PDB entry 7YG7 | electron microscopy, 3.70 A resolution | chains H and U of the 12 polymer chains in the assembly

# Chain H
Protein: Nucleoprotein
Source organism: Sprivivirus cyprinus
Chain sequence (414 residues; row label = number of the first residue in the row):
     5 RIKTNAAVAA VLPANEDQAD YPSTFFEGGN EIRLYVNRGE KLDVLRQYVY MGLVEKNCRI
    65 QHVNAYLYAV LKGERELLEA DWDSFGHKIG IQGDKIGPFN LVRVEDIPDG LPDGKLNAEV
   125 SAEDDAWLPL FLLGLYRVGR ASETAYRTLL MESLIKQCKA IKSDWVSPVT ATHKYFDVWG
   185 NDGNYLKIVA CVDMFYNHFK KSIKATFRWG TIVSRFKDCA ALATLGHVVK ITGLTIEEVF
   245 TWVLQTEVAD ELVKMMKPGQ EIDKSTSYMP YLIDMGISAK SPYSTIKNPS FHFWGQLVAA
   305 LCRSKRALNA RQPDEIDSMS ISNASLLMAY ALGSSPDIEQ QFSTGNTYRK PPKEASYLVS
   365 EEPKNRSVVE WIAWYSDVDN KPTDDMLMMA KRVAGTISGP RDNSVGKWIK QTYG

# Chain U
Molecule: 99-nt RNA strand
Source organism: Trichoplusia ni
Sequence (99 nucleotides; each row starts with the number of its first residue):
     1 UUUUUUUUUU UUUUUUUUUU UUUUUUUUUU UUUUUUUUUU UUUUUUUUUU UUUUUUUUUU
    61 UUUUUUUUUU UUUUUUUUUU UUUUUUUUUU UUUUUUUUU

# Chain H / chain U interface
Pairs across the interface (32; chain H residue first):
  Arg141(H) - U44(U)  salt bridge to the phosphate
  Arg141(H) - U45(U)  salt bridge to the phosphate
  Tyr150(H) - U42(U)  sugar contact
  Tyr150(H) - U43(U)  sugar contact
  Tyr150(H) - U44(U)  hydrogen bond to the phosphate
  Lys160(H) - U45(U)  base contact
  Arg212(H) - U45(U)  sugar contact
  Trp213(H) - U45(U)  sugar contact
  Ile216(H) - U44(U)  base contact
  Ile216(H) - U45(U)  sugar contact
  Asp222(H) - U38(U)  phosphate contact
  Asp222(H) - U39(U)  phosphate contact
  Asp222(H) - U40(U)  phosphate contact
  Cys223(H) - U40(U)  phosphate contact
  Ala224(H) - U40(U)  phosphate contact
  Lys284(H) - U38(U)  salt bridge to the phosphate
  Lys284(H) - U39(U)  phosphate contact
  Ser285(H) - U39(U)  phosphate contact
  Ser288(H) - U39(U)  sugar contact
  Ser288(H) - U40(U)  phosphate contact
  Thr289(H) - U40(U)  hydrogen bond to the phosphate
  Ile290(H) - U39(U)  base contact
  Ile290(H) - U40(U)  base contact
  His296(H) - U41(U)  salt bridge to the phosphate
  Arg310(H) - U41(U)  salt bridge to the phosphate
  Asn313(H) - U41(U)  sugar contact
  Ala314(H) - U41(U)  phosphate contact
  Arg315(H) - U40(U)  sugar contact
  Arg315(H) - U41(U)  phosphate contact
  Arg405(H) - U41(U)  sugar contact
  Arg405(H) - U42(U)  base contact
  Arg405(H) - U43(U)  salt bridge to the phosphate
Interface residues without a listed pair, chain H (25 interface residues in all): Leu153, Lys204, Ala209, Thr210, Val217
Interface residues without a listed pair, chain U (9 interface residues in all): U46

# Summary
Chain H and chain U form an interface of 25 and 9 residues respectively, with 2 hydrogen bonds and 6 salt
bridges. Among the polar pairs are Tyr150(H)-U44(U), Thr289(H)-U40(U) and Arg141(H)-U44(U).
Chain H is Nucleoprotein (Sprivivirus cyprinus) and chain U is a 99-nt RNA strand (Trichoplusia ni); the
structure, Structure of the Spring Viraemia of Carp Virus ribonucleoprotein Complex, was determined by
electron microscopy (same publication as 7XPN).
